2OJX - chains A and E; structure by X-ray diffraction, 2.85 A resolution.

# Chain A
Molecule: Serine/threonine-protein kinase PLK1
From: Homo sapiens
Notes: EC 2.7.11.21
Reference sequence: P53350 (PLK1_HUMAN); numbering as in UniProt (aligned over 365-603)
Chain sequence (239 residues; each row starts with the number of its first residue):
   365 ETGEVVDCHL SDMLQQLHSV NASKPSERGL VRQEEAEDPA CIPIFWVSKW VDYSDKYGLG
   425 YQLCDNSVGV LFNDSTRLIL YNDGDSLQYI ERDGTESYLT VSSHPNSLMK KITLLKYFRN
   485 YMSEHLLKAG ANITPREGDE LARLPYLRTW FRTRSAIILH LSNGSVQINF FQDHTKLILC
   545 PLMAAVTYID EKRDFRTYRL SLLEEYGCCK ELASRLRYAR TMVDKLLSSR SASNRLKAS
Unresolved in the structure: 365-372, 489-506, 595-603
Swiss-Prot annotation at these positions:
  - region: A493 to R507 (Linker), H538 to K540 (Important for interaction with phosphorylated proteins)
  - modified residue: S375 (Phosphoserine), S450 (Phosphoserine), T498 (Phosphothreonine)
  - cross-link: K492 (Glycyl lysine isopeptide (Lys-Gly) (interchain with G-Cter in ubiquitin))
  - mutagenesis: W414 (W414F: Abolishes interaction with CDC25C and reduces centrosomal localization; W414F: No effect on centrosomal localization, nor on S-phase progression; when asscociated with A-427 ...), V415 (V415A: Loss of centrosomal localization and of S-phase progression; when associated with A- 414 and A-427), L427 (L427A: No effect on centrosomal localization, nor on S-phase progression; when associated with A-414. Loss of centrosomal localization and of S-phase progression; when associated with A- 414 and A-415), K492 (K492R: Severe mitotic defects leading to prometaphase delay. Increased localization at kinetochores leading to increased levels of phosphorylated BUBR1), H538 (H538A: In pincer mutant; loss of centrosomal location and decreased interaction with phosphorylated CDC25C and BUB1; when associated with M-540), K540 (K540M: In pincer mutant; loss of centrosomal location and decreased interaction with phosphorylated CDC25C and BUB1; when associated with A-538)
What the authors report for this chain:
  - conformationally variable residues (order/disorder transition): E488 to R507
  - mutagenesis - H538A/K540M: unchanged localization

# Chain E
Molecule: Synthetic peptide
Chain sequence (9 residues; numbered 1 to 9; the number before each row is that of its first residue):
     1 LLCSTPNGL
Unresolved in the structure: 8-9
What the authors report for this chain:
  - conformationally variable residues: P6

# Chain A / chain E interface
Pairs across the interface - 12 pairs, chain A then chain E:
  S412(A) with P6(E)
  K413(A) with S4(E); P6(E)
  W414(A) with L2(E), hydrophobic; C3(E); S4(E), hydrogen bond (backbone-backbone)
  V415(A) with C3(E), hydrophobic
  D416(A) with L2(E)
  R516(A) with L1(E), hydrogen bond (side chain-backbone); L2(E)
  F535(A) with L2(E), hydrophobic
  H538(A) with T5(E)
The authors on this interface:
  - pairs named by the authors: W414(A)-S4(E) (backbone contact), W414(A)-C3(E) (backbone contact), W414(A)-L2(E) (backbone contact), H538(A)-T5(E)
  - hot spots on chain A (mutagenesis) - W414F: abolished binding to Synthetic peptide (chain E)

# Overview
The interface between chain A and chain E involves 8 residues on one side and 6 on the other; the contacts
include 2 hydrogen bonds. Polar contacts include R516(A)-L1(E) and W414(A)-S4(E). The authors report backbone
contacts between W414(A) and S4(E), W414(A) and C3(E) and W414(A) and L2(E); a contact between H538(A) and
T5(E). The paper reports that W414F of chain A abolishes binding to Synthetic peptide (chain E);
conformational variability at E488(A) and P6(E).
Here chain A is Serine/threonine-protein kinase PLK1 (Homo sapiens) and chain E is Synthetic peptide. Entry
2OJX (Molecular and structural basis of polo-like kinase 1 substrate recognition: Implications in centrosomal
localization) was determined by X-ray diffraction, deposited together with 3BZI and 2OGQ.
